9B40 - chains B and L of the 19 polymer chains in the assembly; structure by electron microscopy, 2.90 A resolution.

[Chain B]
Molecule: gp26 Major capsid
Source organism: Pseudomonas virus Pa193
UniProt: A0A5P1KVB7 (A0A5P1KVB7_9CAUD); residue numbers follow UniProt; this construct covers 1-382
Amino-acid sequence (382 residues; numbered 1 to 382; the number before each row is that of its first residue):
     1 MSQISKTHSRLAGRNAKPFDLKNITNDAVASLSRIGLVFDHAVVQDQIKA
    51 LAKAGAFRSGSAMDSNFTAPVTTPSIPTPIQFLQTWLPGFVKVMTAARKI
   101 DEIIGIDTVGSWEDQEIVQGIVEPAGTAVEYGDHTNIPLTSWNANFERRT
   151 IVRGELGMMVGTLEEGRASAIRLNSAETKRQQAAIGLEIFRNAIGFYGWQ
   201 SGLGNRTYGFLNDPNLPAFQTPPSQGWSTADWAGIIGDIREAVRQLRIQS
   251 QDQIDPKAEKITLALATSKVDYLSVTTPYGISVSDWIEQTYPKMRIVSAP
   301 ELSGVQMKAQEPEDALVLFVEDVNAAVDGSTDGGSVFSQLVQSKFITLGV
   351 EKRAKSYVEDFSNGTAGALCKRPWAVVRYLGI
Not modelled in the structure: 1-65

[Chain L]
Molecule: gp25 Decorating protein
Source organism: Pseudomonas virus Pa193
UniProt: A0A5P1KV95 (A0A5P1KV95_9CAUD); numbering as in UniProt (aligned over 1-211)
Amino-acid sequence (211 residues; numbered 1 to 211; the number before each row is that of its first residue):
     1 MFQKQVYRQYTPGFPGDLIEDGPKRARPGRIMSLSAVNPAATATGPNRIS
    51 RAFGYAGDVSALGEGQPKTIAARASEVVIGGANFFGVLGHPKHYALFGSA
   101 GDSLAPSYDLPDGAEGEFFDMATGLVVEIFNGAATALDLDYGDLVAYVPN
   151 NLPTADNALGLPAGALVGFKAGSMPTGLVQIPNARIVNAISLPAQSAGNL
   201 VAGVTIVQLTQ

[Chain B / chain L interface]
Contacting residue pairs (31; chain B residue first):
  E116(B) - F97(L)
  F190(B) - A71(L)  hydrophobic
  F190(B) - A72(L)  hydrophobic
  A193(B) - L62(L)
  A193(B) - A71(L)  hydrophobic
  I194(B) - L62(L)  hydrophobic
  Y197(B) - G63(L)
  G198(B) - L62(L)
  W199(B) - R30(L)
  W199(B) - L62(L)  hydrophobic
  W199(B) - A72(L)  hydrophobic
  W199(B) - A74(L)  hydrophobic
  Q200(B) - R30(L)
  Q200(B) - V59(L)  hydrogen bond (side chain-backbone)
  L203(B) - R30(L)
  L203(B) - E76(L)
  L203(B) - D112(L)
  L203(B) - G113(L)
  G204(B) - D112(L)
  N205(B) - R30(L)  hydrogen bond
  N205(B) - G113(L)
  S303(B) - P67(L)
  G304(B) - G65(L)  hydrogen bond (backbone-backbone)
  G304(B) - P67(L)
  V305(B) - E64(L)
  V305(B) - G65(L)
  Q306(B) - E64(L)
  M307(B) - E64(L)
  M307(B) - Q66(L)
  Q310(B) - Q66(L)
  P312(B) - Q66(L)
Interface residues without a listed pair, chain B (21 interface residues in all): Q115, V152, R153
Interface residues without a listed pair, chain L (19 interface residues in all): I31, T69, H93, A95

[Overview]
21 residues of chain B and 19 residues of chain L are in contact; the contacts include 3 hydrogen bonds. Among
the polar pairs are Q200(B)-V59(L), N205(B)-R30(L) and G304(B)-G65(L).
Chain B is gp26 Major capsid and chain L is gp25 Decorating protein, both from Pseudomonas virus Pa193; the
structure, Pseudomonas phage Pa193 5-fold vertex (capsid, decorating, and scaffolding proteins), was
determined by electron microscopy (same publication as 9B41 and 9B42).
